7TQS - chains c and r of the 22 polymer chains in the assembly; structure by electron microscopy, 3.90 A resolution.

Chain c:
Protein: VP3
From: Coxsackievirus A21
Notes: EC 3.4.22.29, 3.6.1.15, 3.4.22.28, 2.7.7.48
Reference sequence: Q71LY2 (Q71LY2_9ENTO); residues 1-240 here correspond to UniProt positions 342-581 (UniProt number = residue number + 341)
Amino-acid sequence (240 residues; each row starts with the number of its first residue):
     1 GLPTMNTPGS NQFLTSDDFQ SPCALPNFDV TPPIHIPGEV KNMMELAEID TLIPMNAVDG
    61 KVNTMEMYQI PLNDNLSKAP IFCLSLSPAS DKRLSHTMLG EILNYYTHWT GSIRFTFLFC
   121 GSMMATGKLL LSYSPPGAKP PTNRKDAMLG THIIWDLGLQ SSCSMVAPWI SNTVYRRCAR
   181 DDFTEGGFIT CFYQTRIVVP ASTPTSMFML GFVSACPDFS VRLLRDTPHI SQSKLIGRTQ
Construct notes: conflict His96 (Arg437 in Q71LY2)

Chain r:
Protein: VP2
From: Coxsackievirus A21
Notes: EC 3.4.22.29, 3.6.1.15, 3.4.22.28, 2.7.7.48
Reference sequence: Q7T7N6 (Q7T7N6_9ENTO); residues 1-272 here correspond to UniProt positions 70-341 (UniProt number = residue number + 69)
Amino-acid sequence (272 residues; numbered 1 to 272; the number before each row is that of its first residue):
     1 SPNVEACGYS DRVRQITLGN STITTQEAAN AIVAYGEWPT YINDSEANPV DAPTEPDVSS
    61 NRFYTLESVS WKTTSRGWWW KLPDCLKDMG MFGQNMYYHY LGRSGYTIHV QCNASKFHQG
   121 ALGVFLIPEF VMACNTESKT SYVSYINANP GERGGEFTNT YNPSNTDASE GRKFAALDYL
   181 LGSGVLAGNA FVYPHQIINL RTNNSATIVV PYVNSLVIDC MAKHNNWGIV ILPLAPLAFA
   241 ATSSPQVPIT VTIAPMCTEF NGLRNITVPV HQ
Not modelled in the structure: 1-10, 164-167

Chain c / chain r interface:
Contacting residue pairs (35; chain c residue first):
  Ser134(c) with Asn265(r), hydrogen bond
  Pro135(c) with Tyr100(r), hydrophobic; Gly262(r); Leu263(r)
  Pro136(c) with Tyr100(r); Arg264(r), hydrogen bond (backbone-side chain)
  Gly137(c) with Arg264(r), hydrogen bond (backbone-side chain); Thr267(r), hydrogen bond (backbone-side chain)
  Ala138(c) with Arg264(r); Asn265(r); Thr267(r)
  Lys139(c) with Asn265(r), hydrogen bond (backbone-side chain)
  Asp146(c) with Asn265(r)
  Leu149(c) with Leu263(r); Asn265(r)
  Gly150(c) with Leu263(r)
  Pro168(c) with Val50(r), hydrophobic
  Trp169(c) with Asn48(r), hydrogen bond; Pro49(r); Val50(r), hydrogen bond (backbone-backbone)
  Ile170(c) with Asp51(r); Leu101(r), hydrophobic; Gly262(r)
  Ser171(c) with Asn48(r), hydrogen bond (backbone-side chain); Leu101(r)
  Asn172(c) with Asn48(r), hydrogen bond (backbone-side chain); Tyr100(r); Leu101(r); Leu216(r); Ile218(r); Asp219(r), hydrogen bond
  Thr173(c) with Asn48(r), hydrogen bond (backbone-side chain); Leu216(r)
  Val174(c) with Asn48(r)
  Phe183(c) with Lys223(r)
Other interface residues (no listed pair), chain c (18 interface residues in all): Ser112
Other interface residues (no listed pair), chain r (16 interface residues in all): Cys220

Summary:
18 residues of chain c and 16 residues of chain r are in contact; the contacts include 11 hydrogen bonds.
Among the polar pairs are Ser134(c)-Asn265(r), Pro136(c)-Arg264(r) and Gly137(c)-Arg264(r).
Here chain c is VP3 and chain r is VP2, both from Coxsackievirus A21. Entry 7TQS (Coxsackievirus A21 capsid
subdomain in complex with mouse polyclonal antibody pAbC-3) was determined by electron microscopy together
with 7TQT and 7TQU from the same study.
